7Z2P - chains A and E of the 6 polymer chains in the assembly; structure by X-ray diffraction, 2.00 A resolution.

[Chain A]
Molecule: Tubulin alpha-1B chain
Source organism: Bos taurus
UniProt: P81947 (TBA1B_BOVIN); residues 1-451 here = UniProt positions 1-451
Sequence (451 residues; each row starts with the number of its first residue):
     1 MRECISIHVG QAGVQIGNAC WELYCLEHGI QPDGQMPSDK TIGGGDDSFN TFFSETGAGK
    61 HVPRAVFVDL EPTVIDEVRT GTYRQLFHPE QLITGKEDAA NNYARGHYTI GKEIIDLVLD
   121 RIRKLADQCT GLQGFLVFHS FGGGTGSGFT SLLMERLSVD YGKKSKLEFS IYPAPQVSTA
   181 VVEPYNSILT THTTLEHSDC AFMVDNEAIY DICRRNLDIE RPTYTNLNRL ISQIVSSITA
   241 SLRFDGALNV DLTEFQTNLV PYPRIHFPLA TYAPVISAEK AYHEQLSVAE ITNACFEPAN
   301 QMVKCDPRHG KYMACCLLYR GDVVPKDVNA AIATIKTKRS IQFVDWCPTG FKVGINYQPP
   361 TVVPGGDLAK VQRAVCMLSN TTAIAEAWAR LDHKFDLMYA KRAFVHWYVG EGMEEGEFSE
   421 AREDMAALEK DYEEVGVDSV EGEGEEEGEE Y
Not modelled in the structure: 440-451
Residues lining bound ligands: GTP (guanosine-5'-triphosphate): G10, Q11, A12, Q15, I16, D69, D98, A99, A100, N101, S140, G142, G143, G144, T145, G146, I171, P173, V177, S178, E183, N206, Y224, L227, N228, I231

[Chain E]
Molecule: Stathmin-4
Source organism: Rattus norvegicus
UniProt: P63043 (STMN4_RAT); residues 5-145 here correspond to UniProt positions 49-189 (UniProt number = residue number + 44)
Sequence (143 residues; each row starts with the number of its first residue):
     3 MADMEVIELN KCTSGQSFEV ILKPPSFDGV PEFNASLPRR RDPSLEEIQK KLEAAEERRK
    63 YQEAELLKHL AEKREHEREV IQKAIEENNN FIKMAKEKLA QKMESNKENR EAHLAAMLER
   123 LQEKDKHAEE VRKNKELKEE ASR
Not modelled in the structure: 3-5, 29-43, 144-145
Sequence notes: initiating methionine (3); expression tag (4)
UniProt features mapped onto this chain:
  - modified residue: S46 (Phosphoserine)

[How chain A and chain E interact]
Pairs across the interface (57):
  H107(A) with L54(E)
  Y108(A) with L54(E), hydrophobic; A57(E), hydrophobic; R61(E)
  T109(A) with R61(E), hydrogen bond
  K112(A) with E58(E), salt bridge
  E155(A) with I50(E)
  R156(A) with L47(E); Q51(E)
  V159(A) with P45(E); I50(E), hydrophobic
  H197(A) with D44(E), salt bridge; P45(E)
  D245(A) with C14(E); S16(E)
  A247(A) with N12(E); S19(E)
  L248(A) with S19(E)
  P325(A) with Q18(E); F20(E), hydrophobic
  N329(A) with M6(E); V8(E); F20(E); V22(E)
  A333(A) with M6(E)
  K336(A) with L24(E)
  D345(A) with P27(E); S28(E), hydrogen bond (backbone-backbone)
  C347(A) with P27(E)
  P348(A) with K25(E)
  T349(A) with I23(E); L24(E), hydrogen bond (backbone-backbone); K25(E), hydrogen bond (backbone-backbone)
  G350(A) with V22(E)
  F351(A) with E21(E); V22(E), hydrogen bond (backbone-backbone); L24(E), hydrophobic
  K352(A) with F20(E); E21(E), salt bridge
  V353(A) with S19(E); F20(E), hydrogen bond (backbone-backbone)
  G354(A) with Q18(E)
  I355(A) with G17(E); Q18(E), hydrogen bond (backbone-backbone)
  N356(A) with S16(E)
  Y357(A) with T15(E); S16(E), hydrogen bond (backbone-backbone); G17(E); Q18(E), hydrogen bond
  V409(A) with Q64(E)
  G410(A) with R61(E); Q64(E)
  E411(A) with R61(E), hydrogen bond (backbone-side chain)
  G412(A) with A57(E); R60(E), hydrogen bond (backbone-side chain); R61(E)
  E414(A) with R60(E), salt bridge
Also at the interface, not in a pair above, chain A (40 interface residues in all): E113, L152, S158, E196, G246, V328, I332, W346
Also at the interface, not in a pair above, chain E (31 interface residues in all): S46, K53, E55

[Overview]
Chain A and chain E form an interface of 40 and 31 residues respectively; the contacts include 11 hydrogen
bonds and 4 salt bridges. Polar pairs include K112(A)-E58(E), H197(A)-D44(E) and K352(A)-E21(E). Ligands of
chain A: GTP.
Chain A is Tubulin alpha-1B chain (Bos taurus) and chain E is Stathmin-4 (Rattus norvegicus); the structure,
Tubulin-nocodazole complex, was determined by X-ray diffraction, deposited together with 7Z2N.
